3M3Y - chains B and R of the 13 polymer chains in the assembly; structure by X-ray diffraction, 3.18 A resolution.

== Chain B ==
Molecule: DNA-directed RNA polymerase II subunit RPB2
From: Saccharomyces cerevisiae
Notes: EC 2.7.7.6
UniProtKB: P08518 (RPB2_YEAST); residues 1-1224 here = UniProt positions 1-1224
Chain sequence (1224 residues; row label = number of the first residue in the row):
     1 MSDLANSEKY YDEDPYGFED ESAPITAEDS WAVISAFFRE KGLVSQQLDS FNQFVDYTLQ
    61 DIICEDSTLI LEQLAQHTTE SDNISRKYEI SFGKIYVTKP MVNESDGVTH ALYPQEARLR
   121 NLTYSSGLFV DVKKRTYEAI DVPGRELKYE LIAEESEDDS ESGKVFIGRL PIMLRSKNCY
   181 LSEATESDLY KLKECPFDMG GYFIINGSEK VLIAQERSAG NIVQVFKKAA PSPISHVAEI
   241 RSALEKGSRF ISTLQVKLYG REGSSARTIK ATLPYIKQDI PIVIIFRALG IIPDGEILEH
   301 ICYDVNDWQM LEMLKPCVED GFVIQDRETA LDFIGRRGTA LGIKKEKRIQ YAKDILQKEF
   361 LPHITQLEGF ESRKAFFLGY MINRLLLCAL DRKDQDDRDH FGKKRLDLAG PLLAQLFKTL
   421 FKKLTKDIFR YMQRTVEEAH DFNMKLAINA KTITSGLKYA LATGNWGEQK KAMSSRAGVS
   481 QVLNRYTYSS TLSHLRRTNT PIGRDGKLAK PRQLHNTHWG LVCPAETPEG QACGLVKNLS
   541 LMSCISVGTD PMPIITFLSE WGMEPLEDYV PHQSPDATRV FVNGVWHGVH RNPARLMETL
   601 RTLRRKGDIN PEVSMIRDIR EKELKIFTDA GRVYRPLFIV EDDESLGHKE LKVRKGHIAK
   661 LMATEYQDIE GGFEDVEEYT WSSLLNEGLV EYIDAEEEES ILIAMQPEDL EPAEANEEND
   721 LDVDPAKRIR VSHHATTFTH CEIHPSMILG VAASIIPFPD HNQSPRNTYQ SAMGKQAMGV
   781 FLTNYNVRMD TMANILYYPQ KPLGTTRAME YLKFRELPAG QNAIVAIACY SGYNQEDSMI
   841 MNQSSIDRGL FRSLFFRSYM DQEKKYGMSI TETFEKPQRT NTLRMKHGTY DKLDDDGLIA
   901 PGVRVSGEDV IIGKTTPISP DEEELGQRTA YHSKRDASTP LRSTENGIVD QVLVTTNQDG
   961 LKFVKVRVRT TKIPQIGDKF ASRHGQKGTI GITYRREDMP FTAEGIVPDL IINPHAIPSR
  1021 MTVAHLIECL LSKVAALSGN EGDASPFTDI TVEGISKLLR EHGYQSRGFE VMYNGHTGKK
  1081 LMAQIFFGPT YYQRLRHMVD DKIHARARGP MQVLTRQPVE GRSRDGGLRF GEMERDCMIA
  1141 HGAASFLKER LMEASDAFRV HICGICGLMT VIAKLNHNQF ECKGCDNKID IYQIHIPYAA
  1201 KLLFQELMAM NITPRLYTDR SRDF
Unresolved in the structure: 1-19, 71-89, 135-163, 336-344, 438-445, 503-508, 669-677, 716-721, 920-932
Ion coordination: Zn2+: Cys-1163, Cys-1166, Cys-1182, Cys-1185

== Chain R ==
Molecule: 11-nt RNA strand
Sequence (11 nucleotides; numbered 1 to 11; the number before each row is that of its first residue):
     1 AUGGAGAGGA C
Ion coordination: Mg2+: A10, C11 (shared with 3 residues of chain A)

== Chain B / chain R interface ==
Residue-residue contacts - 14 pairs, chain B then chain R:
  Asn-465(B) / A5(R)  sugar contact
  Arg-476(B) / A5(R)  salt bridge to the phosphate
  Arg-476(B) / G6(R)  sugar contact
  Ala-477(B) / G6(R)  phosphate contact
  Gln-481(B) / G6(R)  phosphate contact
  Gln-481(B) / A7(R)  phosphate contact
  Pro-528(B) / G8(R)  phosphate contact
  Gln-776(B) / G8(R)  phosphate contact
  Gln-776(B) / G9(R)  phosphate contact
  Lys-979(B) / A10(R)  salt bridge to the phosphate
  Lys-987(B) / A10(R)  salt bridge to the phosphate
  Lys-987(B) / C11(R)  salt bridge to the phosphate
  His-1097(B) / G9(R)  sugar contact
  Arg-1124(B) / U2(R)  salt bridge to the phosphate
Interface residues without a listed pair, chain B (16 interface residues in all): Thr-463, Gly-478, Gln-531, Ala-772, Lys-1102, Gln-1112
Interface residues without a listed pair, chain R (9 interface residues in all): A1

== Overview ==
16 residues of chain B and 9 residues of chain R are in contact; the contacts include 5 salt bridges. Polar
pairs include Arg-476(B)/A5(R), Lys-979(B)/A10(R) and Lys-987(B)/A10(R). The Mg2+ site is built by A10(R) and
C11(R).
Here chain B is DNA-directed RNA polymerase II subunit RPB2 (Saccharomyces cerevisiae) and chain R is an 11-nt
RNA strand. Entry 3M3Y (RNA polymerase II elongation complex C) was determined by X-ray diffraction together
with 3M4O from the same study.
